PDB entry 8SK7 | electron microscopy, 2.93 A resolution | chains G and X of the 9 polymer chains in the assembly

Chain G:
Name: Hemagglutinin
Source organism: Influenza A virus
Reference sequence: A4GCK8 (HEMA_I43A0); residues -4 to 175 here correspond to UniProt positions 339-518 (UniProt number = residue number + 343)
Chain sequence (232 residues; each row starts with the number of its first residue; numbers below 1 keep their minus sign (Ser-4 is residue -4)):
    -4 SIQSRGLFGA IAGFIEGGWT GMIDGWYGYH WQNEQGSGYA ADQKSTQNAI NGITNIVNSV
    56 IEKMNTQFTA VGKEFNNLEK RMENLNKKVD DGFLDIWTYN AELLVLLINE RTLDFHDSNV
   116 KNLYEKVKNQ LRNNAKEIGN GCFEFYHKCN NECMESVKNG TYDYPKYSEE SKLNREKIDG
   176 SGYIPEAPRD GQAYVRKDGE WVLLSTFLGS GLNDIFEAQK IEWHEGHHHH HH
Unresolved in the structure: -4 to 8, 174-227
Disulfides: Cys144-Cys148
Differences from the reference sequence: conflict Trp26 (His369 in A4GCK8), Ile51 (Lys394 in A4GCK8), Ile103 (Glu446 in A4GCK8); expression tag (176-227)
Swiss-Prot annotation at these positions:
  - site: Arg0, Gly1 (Cleavage)
  - glycosylation: Asn154 (N-linked (GlcNAc...) asparagine)

Chain X:
Name: HA_20 minibinder (RFdiffusion-designed)
Source organism: synthetic construct
Chain sequence (65 residues; row label = number of the first residue in the row):
     1 MEKEKELKEY AEKIKKEIGD IESVEVKDGK ILVKAKKITD KTVDAIMKLT VKAARLGFKV
    61 EVELV

Interface between chain G and chain X:
Contacting residue pairs - 29 pairs, chain G then chain X:
  Ile18(G) with Ile38(X); Thr39(X)
  Asp19(G) with Ile38(X)
  Gly20(G) with Ile38(X), hydrogen bond (backbone-backbone)
  Trp21(G) with Val43(X)
  Gln38(G) with Leu64(X)
  Thr41(G) with Ile38(X); Leu64(X)
  Gln42(G) with Val62(X); Glu63(X); Leu64(X), hydrogen bond (side chain-backbone)
  Ile45(G) with Ile38(X), hydrophobic; Val62(X), hydrophobic
  Asn46(G) with Glu61(X); Val62(X), hydrogen bond (side chain-backbone)
  Ile48(G) with Met47(X), hydrophobic
  Thr49(G) with Thr50(X); Val60(X)
  Asn50(G) with Lys59(X)
  Val52(G) with Thr50(X)
  Asn53(G) with Thr50(X); Ala54(X); Lys59(X); Val60(X)
  Ile56(G) with Val51(X), hydrophobic; Ala54(X), hydrophobic
  Glu57(G) with Ala54(X); Arg55(X), hydrogen bond (side chain-backbone)
  Thr61(G) with Arg55(X), hydrogen bond
Interface residues without a listed pair, chain X (18 interface residues in all): Ile46, Ala53, Gly57, Phe58

In short:
Chain G and chain X form an interface of 17 and 18 residues respectively, with 5 hydrogen bonds. Polar
contacts include Gln42(G)-Leu64(X), Asn46(G)-Val62(X) and Glu57(G)-Arg55(X).
Chain G is Hemagglutinin (Influenza A virus) and chain X is HA_20 minibinder (RFdiffusion-designed) (synthetic
construct); the structure, Cryo-EM structure of designed Influenza HA binder, HA_20, bound to Influenza HA
(Strain: Iowa43), was determined by electron microscopy.
